PDB entry 6QVJ | electron microscopy, 3.80 A resolution | chains X and U of the 5 polymer chains in the assembly

== Chain X ==
Protein: Tubulin alpha-1B chain
Organism: Homo sapiens
Reference sequence: P68363 (TBA1B_HUMAN); residue numbers follow UniProt; this construct covers 1-451
Amino-acid sequence (451 residues; numbered 1 to 451; the number before each row is that of its first residue):
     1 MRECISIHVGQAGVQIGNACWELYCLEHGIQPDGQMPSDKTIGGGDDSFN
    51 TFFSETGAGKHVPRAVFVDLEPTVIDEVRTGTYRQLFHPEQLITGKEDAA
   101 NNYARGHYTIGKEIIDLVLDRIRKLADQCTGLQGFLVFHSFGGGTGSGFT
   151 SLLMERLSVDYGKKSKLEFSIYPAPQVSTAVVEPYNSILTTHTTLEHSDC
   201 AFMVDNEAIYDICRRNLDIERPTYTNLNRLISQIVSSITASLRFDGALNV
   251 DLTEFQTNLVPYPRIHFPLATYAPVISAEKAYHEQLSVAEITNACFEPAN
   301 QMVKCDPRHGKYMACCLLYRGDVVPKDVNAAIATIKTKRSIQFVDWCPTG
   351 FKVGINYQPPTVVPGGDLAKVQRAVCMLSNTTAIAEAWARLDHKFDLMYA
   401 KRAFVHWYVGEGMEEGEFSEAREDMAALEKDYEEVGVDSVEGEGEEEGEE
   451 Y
Unresolved in the structure: 38-46, 442-451
Ion coordination: Mg2+: E71 (together with GTP)
Small-molecule neighbours: GTP (guanosine-5'-triphosphate): G10, Q11, A12, Q15, I16, E71, D98, A99, A100, N101, S140, G142, G143, G144, T145, G146, I171, T179, E183, N206, Y224, N228, I231
Curated features (UniProtKB/Swiss-Prot):
  - motif: M1 to C4 (MREC motif)
  - active site: E254
  - binding site (GTP): G10, Q11, A12, Q15, E71, A99, S140, G143, G144, T145, G146, T179, E183, N206, Y224, N228, L252
  - binding site (Mg(2+)): E71
  - site: Y451 (Involved in polymerization)
  - modified residue: K40 (N6,N6,N6-trimethyllysine), S48 (Phosphoserine), S232 (Phosphoserine), Y282 (3'-nitrotyrosine), R339 (Omega-N-methylarginine), S439 (Phosphoserine), E443 (5-glutamyl polyglutamate), E445 (5-glutamyl polyglutamate), Y451 (3'-nitrotyrosine)
  - cross-link (Glycyl lysine isopeptide (Lys-Gly)): K326 (interchain with G-Cter in ubiquitin), K370 (interchain with G-Cter in ubiquitin)
  - mutagenesis: E254 (E254A: Abolished GTPase activity; microtubules have an expanded lattice with a negative twist and display high binding to microtubule-end binding proteins such as MAPRE3 ...)

== Chain U ==
Protein: Tubulin beta chain
Organism: Homo sapiens
Reference sequence: P07437 (TBB5_HUMAN); the author numbering skips numbers that UniProt does not, so the offset changes along the chain: 1-44 = UniProt 1-44; 47-360 = UniProt 45-358; 369-454 = UniProt 359-444
Amino-acid sequence (444 residues; numbered 1 to 454; 10 numbers in that range are skipped by the numbering (no residue carries them; nothing is unmodelled there); the number before each row is that of its first residue):
     1 MREIVHIQAGQCGNQIGAKFWEVISDEHGIDPTGTYHGDSDLQL
    47 DRISVYYNEATGGKYVPRAILVDLEPGTMDSVRSGPFGQIFRPDNFVFGQ
    97 SGAGNNWAKGHYTEGAELVDSVLDVVRKEAESCDCLQGFQLTHSLGGGTG
   147 SGMGTLLISKIREEYPDRIMNTFSVVPSPKVSDTVVEPYNATLSVHQLVE
   197 NTDETYCIDNEALYDICFRTLKLTTPTYGDLNHLVSATMSGVTTCLRFPG
   247 QLNADLRKLAVNMVPFPRLHFFMPGFAPLTSRGSQQYRALTVPELTQQVF
   297 DAKNMMAACDPRHGRYLTVAAVFRGRMSMKEVDEQMLNVQNKNSSYFVEW
   347 IPNNVKTAVCDIPP
   369 RGLKMAVTFIGNSTAIQELFKRISEQFTAMFRRKAFLHWYTGEGMDEMEF
   419 TEAESNMNDLVSEYQQYQDATAEEEEDFGEEAEEEA
Unresolved in the structure: 441-454
Small-molecule neighbours:
  - GDP (guanosine-5'-diphosphate): G10, Q11, C12, Q15, N101, S140, G142, G143, G144, T145, G146, S147, V171, D179, E183, N206, Y224, N228
  - GTP (guanosine-5'-triphosphate): Q247, L248, K254
  - taxol (TA1): K19, E22, V23, D26, E27, D226, H229, A233, S236, F272, T276, S277, R278, Q281, R320, P360, R369, G370, L371
Curated features (UniProtKB/Swiss-Prot):
  - motif: M1 to I4 (MREI motif)
  - binding site (GTP): Q11, E71, S140, G144, T145, G146, N206, N228
  - binding site (Mg(2+)): E71
  - modified residue: S40 (Phosphoserine), T57 (Phosphothreonine), K60 (N6-acetyllysine), S174 (Phosphoserine), T287 (Phosphothreonine), T292 (Phosphothreonine), R320 (Omega-N-methylarginine), E444 (5-glutamyl polyglutamate), E448 (5-glutamyl glycine), E449 (5-glutamyl glycine), E451 (5-glutamyl glycine), E452 (5-glutamyl glycine), E453 (5-glutamyl glycine)
  - cross-link (Glycyl lysine isopeptide (Lys-Gly)): K60 (interchain with G-Cter in ubiquitin), K326 (interchain with G-Cter in ubiquitin)

== Interface between chain X and chain U ==
Residue-residue contacts - 69 pairs, chain X then chain U:
  Q11(X) - G246(U)
  Q11(X) - Q247(U)
  Q11(X) - N249(U)
  Q15(X) - Q247(U)
  E71(X) - K254(U)  salt bridge
  P72(X) - R48(U)  hydrogen bond (backbone-side chain)
  T73(X) - R2(U)  hydrogen bond
  T73(X) - N249(U)
  D76(X) - R48(U)  salt bridge
  E77(X) - P245(U)
  E97(X) - C131(U)  hydrogen bond
  E97(X) - L132(U)
  E97(X) - R164(U)  salt bridge
  D98(X) - D251(U)
  D98(X) - K254(U)
  A100(X) - R253(U)
  A100(X) - K254(U)
  N101(X) - K254(U)
  N101(X) - N258(U)
  R105(X) - R253(U)
  Q176(X) - L333(U)
  Q176(X) - N349(U)
  V177(X) - D329(U)
  V177(X) - L333(U)  hydrophobic
  S178(X) - N349(U)  hydrogen bond
  S178(X) - V351(U)
  T179(X) - L248(U)
  T179(X) - D329(U)
  T179(X) - K352(U)
  A180(X) - N349(U)
  V181(X) - N258(U)
  V181(X) - T314(U)
  V181(X) - K352(U)
  V182(X) - V257(U)
  V182(X) - N258(U)
  Y210(X) - M325(U)
  Y210(X) - K326(U)
  Y210(X) - D329(U)  hydrogen bond
  E220(X) - K326(U)
  R221(X) - S324(U)  hydrogen bond (backbone-side chain)
  R221(X) - E327(U)
  P222(X) - S324(U)
  P222(X) - M325(U)
  P222(X) - K326(U)
  Y224(X) - Q247(U)
  Y224(X) - M325(U)
  K394(X) - N349(U)
  L397(X) - W346(U)
  L397(X) - A440(U)
  M398(X) - W346(U)
  M398(X) - P348(U)
  K401(X) - F262(U)
  K401(X) - A438(U)
  K401(X) - A440(U)
  A403(X) - W346(U)  hydrophobic
  F404(X) - V257(U)
  F404(X) - N258(U)
  F404(X) - M259(U)
  F404(X) - V260(U)
  F404(X) - P261(U)  hydrogen bond (backbone-backbone)
  F404(X) - T314(U)
  F404(X) - I347(U)  hydrophobic
  H406(X) - V260(U)
  H406(X) - P261(U)  hydrogen bond (side chain-backbone)
  H406(X) - F262(U)
  H406(X) - P263(U)
  W407(X) - A256(U)  hydrophobic
  W407(X) - V257(U)  hydrophobic
  W407(X) - V260(U)
Also at the interface, not in a pair above, chain X (35 interface residues in all): K96, T223, R402
Also at the interface, not in a pair above, chain U (42 interface residues in all): M1, D130, Q133, M323, T353, Y435

== Summary ==
Chain X and chain U form an interface of 35 and 42 residues respectively; the contacts include 8 hydrogen
bonds and 3 salt bridges. Among the polar pairs are E71(X)-K254(U), D76(X)-R48(U) and E97(X)-R164(U). GTP is
bound between chain X and chain U.
Chain X is Tubulin alpha-1B chain and chain U is Tubulin beta chain, both from Homo sapiens; the structure,
HsCKK (human CAMSAP1) decorated 14pf taxol-GDP microtubule, was determined by electron microscopy (same
publication as 6QUS, 6QUY and 6QVE).
